1XMH - chains B and C of the 6 polymer chains in the assembly; structure by X-ray diffraction, 2.32 A resolution.

# Chain B
Molecule: Methane monooxygenase component A alpha chain
Organism: Methylococcus capsulatus
Notes: EC 1.14.13.25; fragment: alpha subunit
UniProt: P22869 (MEMA_METCA); numbering as in UniProt (aligned over 1-527)
Sequence (527 residues; row label = number of the first residue in the row):
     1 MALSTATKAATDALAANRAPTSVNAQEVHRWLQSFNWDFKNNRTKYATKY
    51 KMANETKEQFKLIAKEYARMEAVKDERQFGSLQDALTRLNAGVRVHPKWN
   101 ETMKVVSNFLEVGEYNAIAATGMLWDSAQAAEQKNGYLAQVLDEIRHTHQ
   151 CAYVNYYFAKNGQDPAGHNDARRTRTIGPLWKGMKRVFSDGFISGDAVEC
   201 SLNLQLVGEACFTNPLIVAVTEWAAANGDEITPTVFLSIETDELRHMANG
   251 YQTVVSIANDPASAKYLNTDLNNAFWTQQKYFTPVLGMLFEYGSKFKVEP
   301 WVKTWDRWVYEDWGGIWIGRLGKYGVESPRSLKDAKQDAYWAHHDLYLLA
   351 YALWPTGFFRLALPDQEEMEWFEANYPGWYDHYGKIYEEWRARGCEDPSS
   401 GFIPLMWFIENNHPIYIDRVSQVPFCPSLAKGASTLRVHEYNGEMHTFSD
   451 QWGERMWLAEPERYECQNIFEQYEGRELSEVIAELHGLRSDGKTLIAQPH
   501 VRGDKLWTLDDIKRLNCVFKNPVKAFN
Not modelled in the structure: 1-16
Curated features (UniProtKB/Swiss-Prot):
  - active site: C151
  - binding site (Fe cation): E114, E144, H147, E209, E243, H246
Ion coordination: Co2+ site 1: E114, E144, H147, E243; Co2+ site 2: E144, E209, E243, H246

# Chain C
Molecule: Methane monooxygenase component A beta chain
Organism: Methylococcus capsulatus
Notes: EC 1.14.13.25; fragment: beta subunit
UniProt: P18798 (MEMB_METCA); residues 2-389 here correspond to UniProt positions 1-388 (UniProt number = residue number - 1)
Sequence (388 residues; each row starts with the number of its first residue):
     2 SMLGERRRGLTDPEMAEVILKALPEAPLDGNNKMGYFVTPRWKRLTEYEA
    52 LTVYAQPNADWIAGGLDWGDWTQKFHGGRPSWGNETTELRTVDWFKHRDP
   102 LRRWHAPYVKDKAEEWRYTDRFLQGYSADGQIRAMNPTWRDEFINRYWGA
   152 FLFNEYGLFNAHSQGAREALSDVTRVSLAFWGFDKIDIAQMIQLERGFLA
   202 KIVPGFDESTAVPKAEWTNGEVYKSARLAVEGLWQEVFDWNESAFSVHAV
   252 YDALFGQFVRREFFQRLAPRFGDNLTPFFINQAQTYFQIAKQGVQDLYYN
   302 CLGDDPEFSDYNRTVMRNWTGKWLEPTIAALRDFMGLFAKLPAGTTDKEE
   352 ITASLYRVVDDWIEDYASRIDFKADRDQIVKAVLAGLK
Construct notes: conflict E18 (Ala17 in P18798), R370 (Ala369 in P18798)

# Chain B / chain C interface
Contacting residue pairs (12; chain B residue first):
  R18(B) with D362(C), salt bridge; D366(C), salt bridge
  E76(B) with K111(C), salt bridge
  R88(B) with R9(C), hydrogen bond (backbone-side chain)
  L89(B) with R9(C)
  N90(B) with M3(C); L4(C)
  V93(B) with M3(C), hydrophobic; L4(C), hydrophobic
  R94(B) with T12(C), hydrogen bond (side chain-backbone)
  G162(B) with M3(C)
  Q163(B) with M3(C)
Also at the interface, not in a pair above, chain C (12 interface residues in all): L11, D13, P14, K292, E365

# Summary
Chain B and chain C form an interface of 9 and 12 residues respectively; the contacts include 2 hydrogen bonds
and 3 salt bridges. Polar contacts include R18(B)-D362(C), R18(B)-D366(C) and E76(B)-K111(C). From UniProt:
active-site residue C151(B) and 6 Fe cation-binding residues on chain B.
Chain B is Methane monooxygenase component A alpha chain and chain C is Methane monooxygenase component A beta
chain, both from Methylococcus capsulatus; the structure, Structure of Co(II) reconstituted methane
monooxygenase hydroxylase from M. capsulatus (Bath), was determined by X-ray diffraction together with 1XMF
and 1XMG from the same study.
